8XL5 - chains A and B of the 12 polymer chains in the assembly; structure by electron microscopy, 2.80 A resolution.

== Chain A ==
Name: Propionyl-CoA carboxylase alpha chain, mitochondrial
From: Homo sapiens
Notes: EC 6.4.1.3
Reference sequence: P05165 (PCCA_HUMAN); residue numbers follow UniProt; this construct covers 1-728
Chain sequence (728 residues; numbered 1 to 728; the number before each row is that of its first residue):
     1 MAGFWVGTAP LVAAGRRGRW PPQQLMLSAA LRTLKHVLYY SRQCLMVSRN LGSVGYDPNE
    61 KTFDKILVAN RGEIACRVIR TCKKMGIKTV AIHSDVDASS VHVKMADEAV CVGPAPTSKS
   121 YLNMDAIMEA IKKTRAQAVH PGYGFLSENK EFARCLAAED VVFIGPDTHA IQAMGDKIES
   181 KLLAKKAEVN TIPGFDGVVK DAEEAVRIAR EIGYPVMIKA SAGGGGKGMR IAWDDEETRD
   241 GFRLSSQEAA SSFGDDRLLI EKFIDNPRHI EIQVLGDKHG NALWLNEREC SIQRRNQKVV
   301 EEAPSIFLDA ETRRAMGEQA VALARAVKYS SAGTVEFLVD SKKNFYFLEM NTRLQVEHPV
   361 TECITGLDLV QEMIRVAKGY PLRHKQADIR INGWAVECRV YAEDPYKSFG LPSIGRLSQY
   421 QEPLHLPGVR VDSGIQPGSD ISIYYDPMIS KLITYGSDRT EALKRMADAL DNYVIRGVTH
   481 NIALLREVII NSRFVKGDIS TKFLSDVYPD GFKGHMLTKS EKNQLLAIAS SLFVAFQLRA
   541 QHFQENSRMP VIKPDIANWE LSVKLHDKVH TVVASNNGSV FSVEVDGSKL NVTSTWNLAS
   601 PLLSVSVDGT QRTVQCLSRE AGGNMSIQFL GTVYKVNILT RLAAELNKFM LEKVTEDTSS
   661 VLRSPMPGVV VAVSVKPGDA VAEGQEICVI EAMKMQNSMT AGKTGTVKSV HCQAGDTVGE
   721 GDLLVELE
Unresolved in the structure: 1-60
Swiss-Prot annotation at these positions:
  - active site: Glu349
  - binding site (ATP): Lys177, Ala209 to Ile270, Asn296
  - binding site (Mg(2+)): Glu336, Glu349, Asn351
  - binding site (Mn(2+)): Glu336, Glu349, Asn351
  - binding site (biotin): Phe409
  - modified residue: Lys65 (N6-acetyllysine), Lys119 (N6-succinyllysine), Lys150 (N6-acetyllysine), Lys200 (N6-acetyllysine), Ser252 (Phosphoserine), Lys262 (N6-succinyllysine), Lys328 (N6-acetyllysine), Lys385 (N6-succinyllysine), Lys407 (N6-succinyllysine), Lys496 (N6-acetyllysine), Lys502 (N6-succinyllysine), Lys513 (N6-succinyllysine), Lys648 (N6-succinyllysine), Lys694 (N6-biotinyllysine)
  - natural variant: Ala75 (A75P: In PA-1), Arg77 (R77W: In PA-1), Ala138 (A138T: In PA-1), Ile164 (I164T: In PA-1), Gly197 (G197E: In PA-1), Met229 (M229K: In PA-1), Gln297 (Q297R: In PA-1), Asp368 (D368G: In PA-1), Met373 (M373K: In PA-1), Gly379 (G379V: In PA-1), Cys398 (C398R: In PA-1), Arg399 (R399Q: In PA-1), 6 further natural variant entries in UniProt
Covalently attached groups: biotin (BTN) linked to Lys694

== Chain B ==
Name: Propionyl-CoA carboxylase beta chain, mitochondrial
From: Homo sapiens
Notes: EC 6.4.1.3
Reference sequence: P05166 (PCCB_HUMAN); residue numbers follow UniProt; this construct covers 1-539
Chain sequence (539 residues; row label = number of the first residue in the row):
     1 MAAALRVAAV GARLSVLASG LRAAVRSLCS QATSVNERIE NKRRTALLGG GQRRIDAQHK
    61 RGKLTARERI SLLLDPGSFV ESDMFVEHRC ADFGMAADKN KFPGDSVVTG RGRINGRLVY
   121 VFSQDFTVFG GSLSGAHAQK ICKIMDQAIT VGAPVIGLND SGGARIQEGV ESLAGYADIF
   181 LRNVTASGVI PQISLIMGPC AGGAVYSPAL TDFTFMVKDT SYLFITGPDV VKSVTNEDVT
   241 QEELGGAKTH TTMSGVAHRA FENDVDALCN LRDFFNYLPL SSQDPAPVRE CHDPSDRLVP
   301 ELDTIVPLES TKAYNMVDII HSVVDEREFF EIMPNYAKNI IVGFARMNGR TVGIVGNQPK
   361 VASGCLDINS SVKGARFVRF CDAFNIPLIT FVDVPGFLPG TAQEYGGIIR HGAKLLYAFA
   421 EATVPKVTVI TRKAYGGAYD VMSSKHLCGD TNYAWPTAEI AVMGAKGAVE IIFKGHENVE
   481 AAQAEYIEKF ANPFPAAVRG FVDDIIQPSS TRARICCDLD VLASKKVQRP WRKHANIPL
Unresolved in the structure: 1-32
Swiss-Prot annotation at these positions:
  - region: Asp325 to Gln358 (Acyl-CoA binding)
  - modified residue: Ser71 (Phosphoserine), Lys99 (N6-acetyllysine), Lys248 (N6-succinyllysine), Lys474 (N6-acetyllysine), Lys489 (N6-acetyllysine)
  - natural variant: Leu17 (L17M: In PA-2), Arg44 (R44P: In PA-2), Arg67 (R67S: In PA-2), Ser106 (S106R: In PA-2), Val107 (V107M: In PA-2), Gly112 (G112D: In PA-2), Gly131 (G131R: In PA-2), Lys140 (K140KICK: In PA-2), Ala153 (A153P: In PA-2), Arg165 (R165Q: In PA-2; R165W: In PA-2), Glu168 (E168K: In PA-2), Gly188 (G188R: In PA-2), 17 further natural variant entries in UniProt
Residues lining bound ligands:
  - propionyl Coenzyme A (1VU), molecule 1: Arg54, Arg61, Phe126, Phe129, Gly130, Ser132, Gly162, Gly163, Ala164, Arg165, Ile166, Gln167, Tyr176, Pro199, Ala201, Gly202, Gly203, Gln241
  - propionyl Coenzyme A (1VU), molecule 2: Gly436, Gly437, Val462, Met463
  - biotin (BTN), molecule 1: Thr226, Val230, Val234
  - biotin (BTN), molecule 2: Cys365, Pro395, Gly396, Phe397, Pro399, Lys466
Reported in the primary citation:
  - catalytic residues: Gly437, Ala438 (citing earlier work)

== How chain A and chain B interact ==
Contacting residue pairs (73; chain A residue first):
  Ser99(A) - Thr304(B)
  Arg416(A) - Glu301(B)  hydrogen bond (side chain-backbone)
  Arg416(A) - Thr304(B)  hydrogen bond
  Arg416(A) - Ile305(B)
  Leu417(A) - Glu301(B)
  Ser418(A) - Glu301(B)
  Ser418(A) - Arg327(B)  hydrogen bond (backbone-side chain)
  Gln419(A) - Arg327(B)
  Pro437(A) - Glu301(B)
  Gly438(A) - Glu301(B)
  Gly438(A) - Thr304(B)  hydrogen bond (backbone-side chain)
  Arg539(A) - Arg289(B)
  Arg539(A) - Glu290(B)
  Arg539(A) - Glu326(B)  salt bridge
  Ala540(A) - Arg289(B)
  Gln541(A) - Asn115(B)
  His542(A) - Arg289(B)
  His542(A) - Glu290(B)  salt bridge
  Phe543(A) - Arg117(B)
  Gln544(A) - Val288(B)  hydrogen bond (backbone-backbone)
  Asn546(A) - Asp284(B)  hydrogen bond
  Arg548(A) - Ser281(B)  hydrogen bond
  Arg548(A) - Gln283(B)  hydrogen bond
  Arg548(A) - Asp284(B)  salt bridge
  Met549(A) - Leu118(B)  hydrophobic
  Met549(A) - Val151(B)
  Met549(A) - Gly152(B)
  Met549(A) - Leu280(B)  hydrophobic
  Pro550(A) - Arg113(B)  hydrogen bond (backbone-side chain)
  Val551(A) - Asn115(B)
  Val551(A) - Gly116(B)
  Ile552(A) - Arg113(B)
  Ile552(A) - Gly116(B)  hydrogen bond (backbone-backbone)
  Pro554(A) - Asp75(B)
  Trp596(A) - His292(B)
  Asn597(A) - His292(B)
  Leu598(A) - His292(B)  hydrogen bond (backbone-side chain)
  Leu598(A) - Glu326(B)
  Ala599(A) - His292(B)
  Ala599(A) - Asp293(B)
  Ala599(A) - Glu326(B)
  Arg619(A) - Glu328(B)  salt bridge
  Ala621(A) - Cys269(B)
  Ala621(A) - Asn270(B)
  Gly622(A) - Asp266(B)
  Leu642(A) - Ser71(B)
  Leu642(A) - Leu72(B)  hydrophobic
  Ala643(A) - Leu72(B)  hydrophobic
  Leu646(A) - Leu64(B)  hydrophobic
  Leu646(A) - Glu68(B)
  Leu646(A) - Leu72(B)  hydrophobic
  Asn647(A) - Val265(B)
  Phe649(A) - His59(B)
  Phe649(A) - Gly62(B)
  Met650(A) - Gly62(B)
  Met650(A) - Leu64(B)  hydrophobic
  Met650(A) - Asn263(B)
  Met650(A) - Asp264(B)
  Leu651(A) - Lys60(B)
  Leu651(A) - Arg61(B)
  Leu651(A) - Gly62(B)
  Lys653(A) - Asp219(B)  salt bridge
  Met666(A) - Ala362(B)  hydrophobic
  Ala692(A) - Ser363(B)
  Met693(A) - Ser363(B)
  Met693(A) - Cys365(B)  hydrophobic
  Lys694(A) - Thr311(B)
  Met695(A) - Thr311(B)
  Met695(A) - Pro359(B)
  Met695(A) - Ser363(B)
  Met695(A) - Arg432(B)
  Gln696(A) - Thr311(B)  hydrogen bond (backbone-backbone)
  Asn697(A) - Lys360(B)  hydrogen bond (side chain-backbone)
Interface residues without a listed pair, chain A (43 interface residues in all): Phe536
Interface residues without a listed pair, chain B (55 interface residues in all): Lys63, Ala153, Asp273, Asn276, Pro300, Ser310, Ala313, Leu398, Pro399, Lys433

== In short ==
The interface between chain A and chain B involves 43 residues on one side and 55 on the other; the contacts
include 13 hydrogen bonds and 5 salt bridges. Polar contacts include Arg539(A)-Glu326(B), His542(A)-Glu290(B)
and Arg548(A)-Asp284(B). Bound to chain B: biotin and propionyl Coenzyme A. The paper reports catalytic
residues Gly437(B) and Ala438(B).
Here chain A is Propionyl-CoA carboxylase alpha chain, mitochondrial and chain B is Propionyl-CoA carboxylase
beta chain, mitochondrial, both from Homo sapiens. Entry 8XL5 (Structure of human propionyl-CoA carboxylase in
complex with propionyl-CoA (PCC-PCO)) was determined by electron microscopy (same publication as 8XL3, 8XL4,
8XL6, 8XL7 and 8XL8).
